4A49 - chains A and B; structure by X-ray diffraction, 2.21 A resolution.

Chain A:
Molecule: E3 ubiquitin-protein ligase CBL
From: Homo sapiens
Notes: EC 2.3.2.27; fragment: c-cbl residues 354-435
UniProtKB: P22681 (CBL_HUMAN); residue numbers follow UniProt; this construct covers 354-435
Sequence (84 residues; numbered 352 to 435; the number before each row is that of its first residue):
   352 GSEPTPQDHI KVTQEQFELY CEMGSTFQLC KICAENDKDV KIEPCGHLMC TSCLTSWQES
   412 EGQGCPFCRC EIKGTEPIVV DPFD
Not modelled in the structure: 352-358
Modified / non-standard residues: Tyr371 (O-phosphotyrosine; PTR)
Construct notes: expression tag (352-353); engineered mutation Phe368 (Tyr in P22681)
Swiss-Prot annotation at these positions:
  - zinc finger: Cys381 to Arg420 (RING-type)
  - modified residue: Tyr371 (Phosphotyrosine)
  - natural variant: Gln365 (Q365QSK: Found in patients with acute myeloid leukemia; uncertain significance), Gln367 (Q367P: In NSLL), Tyr371 (Y371H: Found in patients with acute myeloid leukemia; uncertain significance), Lys382 (K382E: In NSLL), Asp390 (D390Y: In NSLL), Arg420 (R420Q: In NSLL)
  - mutagenesis: Tyr371 (Y371F: Strongly reduces tyrosine phosphorylation by INSR; when associated with F-700 and F-774), Cys381 (C381A: Loss of ubiquitin ligase activity)
From the paper describing this entry:
  - post-translational modification sites: Tyr371
  - contacts within the chain: Leu370-Tyr371 (hydrophobic contact), Tyr371-Met374 (hydrophobic contact), Tyr371-Phe378 (hydrophobic contact), Tyr371-Lys382, Tyr371-Lys389, Phe378-Val431 (hydrophobic contact), Phe368-Phe434 (hydrophobic contact)
  - mutagenesis - Y368F/K389A, Y368F/V431A: decreased binding to UbcH5B
  - mutagenesis - Y368F/K389A, Y368F/V431A: decreased catalytic activity on UbcH5B
  - mutagenesis - K389A, V431A: decreased catalytic activity on EGFR
  - mutagenesis - Y368F/K389A, Y368F/V431A: decreased binding to Ubiquitin-conjugating enzyme E2 D2 (chain B)
  - mutagenesis - Y368F/K389A, Y368F/V431A: decreased catalytic activity with Ubiquitin-conjugating enzyme E2 D2 (chain B)

Chain B:
Molecule: Ubiquitin-conjugating enzyme E2 D2
From: Homo sapiens
Notes: EC 2.3.2.23, 2.3.2.24
UniProtKB: P62837 (UB2D2_HUMAN); residues 1-147 here = UniProt positions 1-147
Sequence (147 residues; each row starts with the number of its first residue):
     1 MALKRIHKEL NDLARDPPAQ CSAGPVGDDM FHWQATIMGP NDSPYQGGVF FLTIHFPTDY
    61 PFKPPKVAFT TRIYHPNINS NGSICLDILR SQWSPALTIS KVLLSICSLL CDPNPDDPLV
   121 PEIARIYKTD REKYNRIARE WTQKYAM
Not modelled in the structure: 1
From the paper describing this entry:
  - mutagenesis - K4A: decreased binding to E3 ubiquitin-protein ligase CBL (chain A)

Chain A / chain B interface:
Pairs across the interface - 30 pairs, chain A then chain B:
  Cys372(A) with Arg15(B)
  Glu373(A) with Arg15(B), hydrogen bond (backbone-side chain)
  Met374(A) with Arg15(B)
  Gly375(A) with Arg15(B)
  Ser376(A) with Lys8(B)
  Lys382(A) with Arg5(B), hydrogen bond (backbone-side chain)
  Ile383(A) with Arg5(B), hydrogen bond (backbone-side chain); Pro61(B); Phe62(B), hydrophobic; Pro95(B), hydrophobic
  Cys384(A) with Lys4(B); Arg5(B), hydrogen bond (backbone-backbone)
  Ala385(A) with Lys4(B); Lys8(B)
  Glu386(A) with Lys4(B), salt bridge
  Cys404(A) with Phe62(B)
  Ser407(A) with Phe62(B)
  Trp408(A) with Phe62(B); Trp93(B); Pro95(B), hydrophobic
  Ser411(A) with Phe62(B); Lys63(B), hydrogen bond (backbone-side chain)
  Pro417(A) with Ser94(B); Pro95(B); Ala96(B)
  Phe418(A) with Ser94(B), hydrogen bond (backbone-side chain); Ala96(B), hydrophobic
  Arg420(A) with Ser91(B), hydrogen bond (side chain-backbone); Gln92(B), hydrogen bond; Trp93(B)
Interface residues without a listed pair, chain A (18 interface residues in all): Leu380
Interface residues without a listed pair, chain B (15 interface residues in all): Asp12, Asp16

In short:
18 residues of chain A face 15 of chain B across their interface; the contacts include 8 hydrogen bonds and 1
salt bridge. Polar pairs include Glu386(A)-Lys4(B), Glu373(A)-Arg15(B) and Lys382(A)-Arg5(B). From the paper:
Y368F/K389A and Y368F/V431A of chain A reduce binding to UbcH5B; a modification site at Tyr371(A); 5
substitutions were tested in all.
Chain A is E3 ubiquitin-protein ligase CBL and chain B is Ubiquitin-conjugating enzyme E2 D2, both from Homo
sapiens; the structure, Structure of phosphoTyr371-c-Cbl-UbcH5B complex, was determined by X-ray diffraction
together with 4A4B, 4A4C, 2Y1M and 2Y1N from the same study.
